PDB entry 7GPB | X-ray diffraction, 2.90 A resolution | chains A and B of the 4 polymer chains in the assembly

Chain A (and B):
Name: Glycogen phosphorylase B
Organism: Oryctolagus cuniculus
Notes: EC 2.4.1.1; chain B of this document is another copy of the same molecule, construct and numbering; everything in this record applies to it too
UniProtKB: P00489 (PHS2_RABIT); numbering as in UniProt (aligned over 1-842)
Chain sequence (842 residues; row label = number of the first residue in the row):
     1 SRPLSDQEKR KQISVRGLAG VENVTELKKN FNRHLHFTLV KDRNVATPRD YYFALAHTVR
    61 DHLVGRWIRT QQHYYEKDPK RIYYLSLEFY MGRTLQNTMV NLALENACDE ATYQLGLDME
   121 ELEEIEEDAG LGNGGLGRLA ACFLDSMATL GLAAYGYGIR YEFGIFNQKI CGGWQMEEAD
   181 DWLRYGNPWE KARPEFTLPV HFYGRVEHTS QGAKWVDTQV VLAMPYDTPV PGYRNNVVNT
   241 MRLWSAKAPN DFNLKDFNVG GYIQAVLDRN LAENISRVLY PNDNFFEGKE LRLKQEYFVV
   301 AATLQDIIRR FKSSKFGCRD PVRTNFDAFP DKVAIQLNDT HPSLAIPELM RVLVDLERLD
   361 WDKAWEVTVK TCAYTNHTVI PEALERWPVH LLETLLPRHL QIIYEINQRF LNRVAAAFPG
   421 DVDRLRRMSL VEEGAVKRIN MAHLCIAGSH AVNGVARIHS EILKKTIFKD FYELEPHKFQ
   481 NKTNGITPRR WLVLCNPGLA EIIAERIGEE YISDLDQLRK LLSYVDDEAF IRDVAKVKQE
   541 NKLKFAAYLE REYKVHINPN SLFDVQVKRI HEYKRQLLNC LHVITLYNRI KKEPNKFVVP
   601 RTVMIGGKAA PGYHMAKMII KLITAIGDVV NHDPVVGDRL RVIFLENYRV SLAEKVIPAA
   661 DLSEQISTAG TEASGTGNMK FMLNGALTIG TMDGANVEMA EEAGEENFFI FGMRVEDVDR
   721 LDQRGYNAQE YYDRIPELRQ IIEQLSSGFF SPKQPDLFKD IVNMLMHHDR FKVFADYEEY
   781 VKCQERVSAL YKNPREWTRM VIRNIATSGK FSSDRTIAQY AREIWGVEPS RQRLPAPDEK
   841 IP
Unresolved in the structure: 1-9, 283-286, 838-842
Sequence notes: conflict I380 (Leu in P00489)
Glycans and other covalent adducts: pyridoxal phosphate (PLP) linked to K680
Ligand contacts:
  - adenosine monophosphate (AMP), molecule 1: D42, N44, V45
  - adenosine monophosphate (AMP), molecule 2: W67, I68, Q71, Q72, Y75, E76, F196, R242, R309, R310, K315
  - pyridoxal phosphate (PLP): Y90, G134, G135, R138, W491, V567, K568, Y648, R649, V650, A653, G675, T676, G677, N678
UniProt features mapped onto this chain:
  - modified residue: S747 (Phosphoserine)
From the paper describing this entry:
  - binding site for adenosine monophosphate: D42, N44, V45, Q71, Q72, Y75, R242, R309, R310
  - conformationally variable residues (loop rearrangement, order/disorder transition, side-chain flip): V40 to V45, Y75, N282 to F286
  - specificity-determining residues: N44

Interface between chain A and chain B:
Contacting residue pairs (91; chain A residue first):
  R10(A) with R43(B); Y51(B), hydrogen bond; L115(B), hydrogen bond (backbone-backbone); G116(B)
  K11(A) with R43(B)
  Q12(A) with K28(B), hydrogen bond; N32(B); Q114(B); L115(B)
  I13(A) with N32(B); L35(B), hydrophobic; H36(B); R43(B); L115(B)
  S14(A) with N32(B), hydrogen bond (backbone-side chain); H36(B)
  V15(A) with H36(B)
  L18(A) with K29(B); R33(B); F37(B)
  N32(A) with Q12(B); I13(B); S14(B); L18(B)
  R33(A) with L18(B); N30(B), hydrogen bond; R33(B); H34(B); D61(B), salt bridge
  L35(A) with I13(B), hydrophobic
  H36(A) with S14(B); V15(B); V64(B)
  F37(A) with L18(B); R60(B), hydrogen bond (backbone-side chain); D61(B); V64(B), hydrophobic; G65(B)
  T38(A) with K191(B)
  L39(A) with K191(B); R193(B), hydrogen bond (backbone-side chain)
  V40(A) with R60(B); V64(B), hydrophobic; W67(B), hydrophobic; K191(B); R193(B), hydrogen bond (backbone-side chain)
  K41(A) with I68(B); R193(B); E195(B), salt bridge
  D42(A) with I68(B); Q72(B), hydrogen bond
  R43(A) with R10(B); I13(B), hydrogen bond (side chain-backbone); S14(B)
  Y51(A) with I13(B), hydrophobic
  R60(A) with F37(B), hydrogen bond (side chain-backbone); T38(B); V40(B)
  D61(A) with R33(B), salt bridge; F37(B)
  V64(A) with F37(B), hydrophobic
  W67(A) with V40(B), hydrophobic
  I68(A) with H36(B); D42(B)
  Q72(A) with D42(B), hydrogen bond
  Q114(A) with Q12(B)
  L115(A) with R10(B), hydrogen bond (backbone-backbone); Q12(B); I13(B), hydrophobic
  G116(A) with R10(B), hydrogen bond (backbone-side chain)
  L117(A) with R10(B); I13(B), hydrophobic
  R184(A) with P194(B)
  Y185(A) with P194(B), hydrophobic; E195(B)
  K191(A) with L39(B); V40(B)
  R193(A) with L39(B), hydrogen bond (side chain-backbone); V40(B), hydrogen bond (side chain-backbone)
  E195(A) with K41(B), salt bridge
  N250(A) with R277(B), hydrogen bond
  V266(A) with V266(B), hydrophobic; N270(B)
  R269(A) with N270(B), hydrogen bond; E273(B), salt bridge
  N270(A) with R269(B); N270(B)
  E273(A) with R269(B), salt bridge; E273(B)
  R277(A) with F252(B), hydrogen bond (side chain-backbone); N253(B)
Interface residues without a listed pair, chain A (50 interface residues in all): K28, K29, N30, F31, H34, G65, F163, P194, F196, L267
Interface residues without a listed pair, chain B (50 interface residues in all): K11, F31, N44, F163, R184, Y185, N250

In short:
Chain A and chain B each contribute 50 residues to their interface, with 19 hydrogen bonds and 6 salt bridges.
Among the polar pairs are R33(A)-D61(B), K41(A)-E195(B) and R269(A)-E273(B). Chain A binds adenosine
monophosphate. The paper reports a binding site for adenosine monophosphate at D42(A), N44(A) and V45(A) among
others; the specificity determinant N44(A).
Chain A and chain B are both Glycogen phosphorylase B (Oryctolagus cuniculus); the structure, Structural
mechanism for glycogen phosphorylase control by phosphorylation and amp, was determined by X-ray diffraction
together with 1GPA and 8GPB from the same study.
